Entry 3N78 (X-ray diffraction, 2.95 A resolution); this record covers chains A and B of the 4 polymer chains in the assembly.

Chain A (and B):
Name: SgraIR restriction enzyme
Source organism: Streptomyces griseus
Notes: EC 3.1.21.4; chain B of this document is another copy of the same molecule, construct and numbering; everything in this record applies to it too
UniProtKB: Q9F6L0 (Q9F6L0_STRGR); numbering as in UniProt (aligned over 2-339)
Sequence (338 residues; numbered 2 to 339; the number before each row is that of its first residue):
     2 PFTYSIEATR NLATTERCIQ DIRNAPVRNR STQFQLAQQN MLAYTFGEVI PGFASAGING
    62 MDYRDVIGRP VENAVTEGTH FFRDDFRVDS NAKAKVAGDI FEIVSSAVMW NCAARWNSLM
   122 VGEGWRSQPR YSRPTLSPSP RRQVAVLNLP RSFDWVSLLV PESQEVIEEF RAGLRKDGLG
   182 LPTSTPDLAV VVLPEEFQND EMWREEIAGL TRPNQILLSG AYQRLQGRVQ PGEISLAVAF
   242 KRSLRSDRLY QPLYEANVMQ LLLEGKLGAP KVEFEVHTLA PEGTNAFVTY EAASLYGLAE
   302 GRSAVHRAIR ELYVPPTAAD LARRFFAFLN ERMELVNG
Disordered / not traced: 301-302 (chain B: 177-178, 303-305)
Sequence notes: engineered mutation Asp-63 (Asn in Q9F6L0)
Bound ions: Mg2+: Asp-188, Phe-241 (shared with 1 residue of chain C; 1 residue of chain D)
From the paper describing this entry:
  - specificity-determining residues: Lys-96 (citing earlier work)

Interface between chain A and chain B:
Contacting residue pairs - 44 pairs, chain A then chain B:
  Asp-90(A) with Asp-90(B); Ser-91(B)
  Ser-91(A) with Asp-90(B); Asn-92(B)
  Asn-92(A) with Ser-91(B); Asn-92(B)
  Phe-171(A) with Leu-299(B), hydrophobic
  Leu-175(A) with Leu-299(B), hydrophobic
  Gly-179(A) with Arg-308(B)
  Leu-180(A) with Glu-292(B); His-307(B); Arg-308(B)
  Gly-181(A) with Glu-292(B), hydrogen bond (backbone-backbone); Ala-293(B); Ala-294(B), hydrogen bond (backbone-backbone)
  Pro-183(A) with Val-289(B)
  Tyr-251(A) with Tyr-251(B); Gln-252(B); Tyr-255(B), hydrophobic
  Gln-252(A) with Tyr-251(B)
  Leu-254(A) with Tyr-255(B)
  Tyr-255(A) with Tyr-251(B), hydrophobic; Leu-254(B), hydrophobic; Asn-258(B); Ala-293(B)
  Asn-258(A) with Tyr-255(B)
  Leu-262(A) with Leu-299(B), hydrophobic
  Val-289(A) with Pro-183(B)
  Thr-290(A) with Pro-183(B)
  Glu-292(A) with Gly-179(B); Leu-180(B); Gly-181(B), hydrogen bond (backbone-backbone)
  Ala-293(A) with Gly-181(B); Tyr-255(B)
  Ala-294(A) with Gly-181(B), hydrogen bond (backbone-backbone)
  Leu-296(A) with Leu-262(B), hydrophobic
  Tyr-297(A) with Leu-296(B); Leu-299(B), hydrogen bond (side chain-backbone); Ala-300(B)
  Leu-299(A) with Phe-171(B), hydrophobic; Leu-175(B), hydrophobic
  Ala-300(A) with Ala-300(B), hydrophobic
  Val-306(A) with Leu-180(B), hydrophobic
  Arg-308(A) with Gly-179(B), hydrogen bond (side chain-backbone)
Other interface residues (no listed pair), chain A (30 interface residues in all): Leu-182, Ser-185, Asp-248, His-307
Other interface residues (no listed pair), chain B (29 interface residues in all): Leu-182, Ser-185, Asp-248, Glu-256, Val-306

Overview:
The interface between chain A and chain B involves 30 residues on one side and 29 on the other, with 6
hydrogen bonds. Among the polar pairs are Tyr-297(A)/Leu-299(B), Arg-308(A)/Gly-179(B) and
Gly-181(A)/Glu-292(B). Asp-188(A) and Phe-241(A) coordinate Mg2+. The paper reports the specificity
determinant Lys-96(A).
Chain A and chain B are both SgraIR restriction enzyme (Streptomyces griseus); the structure, SgrAI bound to
Secondary Site DNA and Mg(II), was determined by X-ray diffraction (same publication as 3MQY and 3N7B).
